9VIC - chains A and B; structure by electron microscopy, 2.45 A resolution.

[Chain A]
Name: Hemoglobin subunit alpha
Organism: Homo sapiens
UniProt: P69905 (HBA_HUMAN); residues 0-141 here correspond to UniProt positions 1-142 (UniProt number = residue number + 1)
Amino-acid sequence (142 residues; row label = number of the first residue in the row; numbering starts at 0):
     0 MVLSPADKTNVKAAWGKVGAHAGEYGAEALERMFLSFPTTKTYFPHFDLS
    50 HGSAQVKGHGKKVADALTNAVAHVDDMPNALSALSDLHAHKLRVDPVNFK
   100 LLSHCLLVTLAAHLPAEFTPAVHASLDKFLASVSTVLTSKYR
Not modelled in the structure: 0
Ion coordination: heme Fe near H87 (its only coordinating residue here)
Small-molecule neighbours:
  - carbon monoxide (CMO): L29, F43, H58, V62, L101
  - heme (HEM): M32, T39, Y42, F43, H45, F46, H58, K61, V62, A65, L66, L83, L86, H87, L91, V93, N97, F98, L101, V132, L136
Swiss-Prot annotation at these positions:
  - binding site (O2): H58
  - binding site (heme b): H87
  - site: T8, N9 (Microbial infection: Cleavage), K11 (Not glycated), A13, W14 (Microbial infection: Cleavage), Y24, G25 (Microbial infection: Cleavage), L29, E30 (Microbial infection: Cleavage), H45, F46 (Microbial infection: Cleavage), D47, L48 (Microbial infection: Cleavage), S52, A53 (Microbial infection: Cleavage), V55, K56 (Microbial infection: Cleavage), K56 (Not glycated), G59, K60 (Microbial infection: Cleavage), K60 (Not glycated), K90 (Not glycated), L91, R92 (Microbial infection: Cleavage), K99 (Not glycated), L106, V107 (Microbial infection: Cleavage), T108, L109 (Microbial infection: Cleavage), V121, H122 (Microbial infection: Cleavage), S133, T134 (Microbial infection: Cleavage)
  - modified residue: S3 (Phosphoserine), K7 (N6-succinyllysine), T8 (Phosphothreonine), K11 (N6-succinyllysine), K16 (N6-acetyllysine), Y24 (Phosphotyrosine), S35 (Phosphoserine), K40 (N6-succinyllysine), S49 (Phosphoserine), S102 (Phosphoserine), T108 (Phosphothreonine), S124 (Phosphoserine), S131 (Phosphoserine), T134 (Phosphothreonine), T137 (Phosphothreonine), S138 (Phosphoserine)
  - glycosylation (N-linked (Glc) (glycation) lysine): K7, K16, K40, K61

[Chain B]
Name: Hemoglobin subunit beta
Organism: Homo sapiens
UniProt: P68871 (HBB_HUMAN); residues 0-146 here correspond to UniProt positions 1-147 (UniProt number = residue number + 1)
Amino-acid sequence (147 residues; row label = number of the first residue in the row; numbering starts at 0):
     0 MVHLTPEEKSAVTALWGKVNVDEVGGEALGRLLVVYPWTQRFFESFGDLS
    50 TPDAVMGNPKVKAHGKKVLGAFSDGLAHLDNLKGTFATLSELHCDKLHVD
   100 PENFRLLGNVLVCVLAHHFGKEFTPPVQAAYQKVVAGVANALAHKYH
Not modelled in the structure: 0-1, 144-146
Ion coordination: heme Fe near H92 (its only coordinating residue here)
Small-molecule neighbours:
  - carbon monoxide (CMO): L28, F42, H63, V67
  - heme (HEM): L31, T38, F41, F42, F45, H63, K66, V67, A70, F71, L88, L91, H92, L96, V98, N102, F103, L106, V137, L141
Swiss-Prot annotation at these positions:
  - binding site ((2R)-2,3-bisphosphoglycerate): V1, H2, K82, H143
  - binding site (heme b): H63, H92
  - site: E7, K8 (Microbial infection: Cleavage), G25, E26 (Microbial infection: Cleavage), G29, R30 (Microbial infection: Cleavage), Y35, P36 (Microbial infection: Cleavage), W37, T38 (Microbial infection: Cleavage), F45, G46 (Microbial infection: Cleavage), D52, A53 (Microbial infection: Cleavage), G56, N57 (Microbial infection: Cleavage), K59 (Not glycated), F71, S72 (Microbial infection: Cleavage), G74, L75 (Microbial infection: Cleavage), K82 (Not glycated), T84, F85 (Microbial infection: Cleavage), H92, C93 (Microbial infection: Cleavage), K95 (Not glycated), R104, L105 (Microbial infection: Cleavage), L110, V111 (Microbial infection: Cleavage), G119, K120 (Microbial infection: Cleavage), F122, T123 (Microbial infection: Cleavage), A128, A129 (Microbial infection: Cleavage) and 2 more in UniProt
  - modified residue: V1 (N-acetylvaline), S9 (Phosphoserine), T12 (Phosphothreonine), S44 (Phosphoserine), T50 (Phosphothreonine), K59 (N6-acetyllysine), K82 (N6-acetyllysine), T87 (Phosphothreonine), C93 (S-nitrosocysteine), K144 (N6-acetyllysine)
  - glycosylation: V1 (N-linked (Glc) (glycation) valine), K8 (N-linked (Glc) (glycation) lysine), K17 (N-linked (Glc) (glycation) lysine), K66 (N-linked (Glc) (glycation) lysine), K120 (N-linked (Glc) (glycation) lysine), K144 (N-linked (Glc) (glycation) lysine)

[Chain A / chain B interface]
Contacting residue pairs - 34 pairs, chain A then chain B:
  E30(A) - P124(B)
  R31(A) - F122(B)  hydrogen bond (side chain-backbone)
  R31(A) - T123(B)
  R31(A) - P124(B)
  R31(A) - Q127(B)  hydrogen bond
  L34(A) - P124(B)
  L34(A) - P125(B)
  S35(A) - Q127(B)
  S35(A) - A128(B)
  F36(A) - Q131(B)
  H103(A) - N108(B)
  H103(A) - V111(B)
  H103(A) - Q127(B)
  H103(A) - Q131(B)  hydrogen bond
  V107(A) - V111(B)  hydrophobic
  V107(A) - A115(B)  hydrophobic
  V107(A) - Q127(B)
  A110(A) - C112(B)
  A110(A) - A115(B)
  A110(A) - H116(B)
  A111(A) - A115(B)
  A111(A) - G119(B)
  P114(A) - H116(B)  hydrogen bond (backbone-side chain)
  F117(A) - R30(B)  hydrogen bond (backbone-side chain)
  F117(A) - H116(B)  hydrogen bond (backbone-side chain)
  T118(A) - R30(B)  hydrogen bond (backbone-side chain)
  P119(A) - R30(B)
  P119(A) - V33(B)
  P119(A) - M55(B)  hydrophobic
  H122(A) - R30(B)  hydrogen bond
  H122(A) - V34(B)
  A123(A) - V34(B)  hydrophobic
  D126(A) - V34(B)
  D126(A) - Y35(B)  hydrogen bond
Also at the interface, not in a pair above, chain A (19 interface residues in all): K99, C104, L106
Also at the interface, not in a pair above, chain B (19 interface residues in all): R104

[Summary]
Chain A and chain B each contribute 19 residues to their interface; the contacts include 9 hydrogen bonds.
Polar contacts include R31(A)-F122(B), R31(A)-Q127(B) and H103(A)-Q131(B). Bound to chain A: heme and carbon
monoxide. Ligands of chain B: heme and carbon monoxide.
Here chain A is Hemoglobin subunit alpha and chain B is Hemoglobin subunit beta, both from Homo sapiens. Entry
9VIC (cryo-EM structure of human haemoglobin in the R conformation) was determined by electron microscopy
together with 9VIB, 9VID and 9VIE from the same study.
